Entry 9IQT (electron microscopy, 2.90 A resolution); this record covers chains A and E of the 5 polymer chains in the assembly.

== Chain A ==
Protein: Guanine nucleotide-binding protein G(i) subunit alpha-1
Organism: Homo sapiens
Reference sequence: P63096 (GNAI1_HUMAN); numbering as in UniProt (aligned over 2-353)
Chain sequence (352 residues; each row starts with the number of its first residue):
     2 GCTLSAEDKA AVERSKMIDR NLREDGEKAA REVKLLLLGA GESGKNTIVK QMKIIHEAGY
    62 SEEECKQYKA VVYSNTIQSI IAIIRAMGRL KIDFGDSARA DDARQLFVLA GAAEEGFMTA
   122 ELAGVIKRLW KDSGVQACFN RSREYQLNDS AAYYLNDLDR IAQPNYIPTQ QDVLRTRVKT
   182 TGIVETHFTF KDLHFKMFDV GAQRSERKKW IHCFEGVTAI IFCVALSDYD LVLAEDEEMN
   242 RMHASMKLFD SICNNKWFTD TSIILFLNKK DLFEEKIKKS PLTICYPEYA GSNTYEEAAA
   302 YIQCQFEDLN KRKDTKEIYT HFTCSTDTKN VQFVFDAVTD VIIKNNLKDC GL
Not modelled in the structure: 56-180
Sequence notes: conflict Asn47 (Ser in P63096), Ala203 (Gly in P63096), Ala245 (Glu in P63096), Ser326 (Ala in P63096)
UniProt features mapped onto this chain:
  - region: Lys35 to Lys46, Thr48 (G1 motif), Asp173 to Thr181 (G2 motif), Phe196 to Gly202, Gln204, Arg205 (G3 motif), Ile265 to Asp272 (G4 motif), Thr324, Cys325, Thr327 to Thr329 (G5 motif)
  - binding site (GTP): Glu43 to Lys46, Thr48, Ser151, Leu175 to Thr181, Asp200 to Gly202, Gln204, Asn269 to Asp272
  - binding site (Mg(2+)): Thr181
  - modified residue: Arg178 (ADP-ribosylarginine), Gln204 (Deamidated glutamine), Cys351 (ADP-ribosylcysteine)
  - lipidation: Gly2 (N-myristoyl glycine), Cys3 (S-palmitoyl cysteine)
  - natural variant: Gly40 (G40C: In NEDHISB; G40R: In NEDHISB), Gly45 (G45D: In NEDHISB), Thr48 (T48I: In NEDHISB; T48K: In NEDHISB), Gln52 (Q52P: In NEDHISB), Ser75 (deletion: In NEDHISB; uncertain significance), Gln172 (deletion: In NEDHISB), Asp173 (D173V: In NEDHISB), Glu186 to Phe189 (deletion: In NEDHISB; uncertain significance), Cys224 (C224Y: In NEDHISB), Lys270 (K270N: In NEDHISB; K270R: In NEDHISB), Asp272 (D272G: In NEDHISB), Val332 (V332E: In NEDHISB; uncertain significance)
  - mutagenesis: Gly42 (G42R: Abolishes switch to an activated conformation and dissociation from beta and gamma subunits upon GTP binding. Abolishes interaction with RGS family members), Glu116 (E116L: Enhances interaction (inactive GDP-bound) with RGS14), Gln147 (Q147L: Enhances interaction (inactive GDP-bound) with RGS14)

== Chain E ==
Protein: scFv16
Organism: Homo sapiens
Notes: antibody fragment or engineered binder
Chain sequence (247 residues; numbered 1 to 247; the number before each row is that of its first residue):
     1 DVQLVESGGG LVQPGGSRKL SCSASGFAFS SFGMHWVRQA PEKGLEWVAY ISSGSGTIYY
    61 ADTVKGRFTI SRDDPKNTLF LQMTSLRSED TAMYYCVRSI YYYGSSPFDF WGQGTTLTVS
   121 SGGGGSGGGG SGGGGSDIVM TQATSSVPVT PGESVSISCR SSKSLLHSNG NTYLYWFLQR
   181 PGQSPQLLIY RMSNLASGVP DRFSGSGSGT AFTLTISRLE AEDVGVYYCM QHLEYPLTFG
   241 AGTKLEL
Not modelled in the structure: 1, 122-135
Cystine bridges: Cys159-Cys229

== Chain A / chain E interface ==
Contacting residue pairs (27):
  Thr4(A) - His167(E)  hydrogen bond (backbone-side chain)
  Leu5(A) - His167(E)
  Ser6(A) - His167(E)
  Ser6(A) - Tyr173(E)
  Ser6(A) - Leu233(E)
  Ala7(A) - His232(E)
  Ala7(A) - Leu233(E)  hydrogen bond (backbone-backbone)
  Ala7(A) - Tyr235(E)  hydrophobic
  Glu8(A) - Tyr101(E)
  Glu8(A) - Pro107(E)
  Glu8(A) - Tyr173(E)
  Glu8(A) - Tyr175(E)  hydrogen bond
  Glu8(A) - Arg191(E)  salt bridge
  Glu8(A) - His232(E)  salt bridge
  Asp9(A) - Asn169(E)  hydrogen bond
  Asp9(A) - Tyr173(E)
  Ala11(A) - Tyr50(E)
  Ala11(A) - Tyr101(E)  hydrophobic
  Ala12(A) - Tyr101(E)
  Glu14(A) - Ser52(E)  hydrogen bond
  Glu14(A) - Gly56(E)
  Glu14(A) - Thr57(E)  hydrogen bond
  Arg15(A) - Ile100(E)
  Arg15(A) - Tyr101(E)
  Arg15(A) - Tyr102(E)
  Met18(A) - Ser53(E)
  Met18(A) - Gly54(E)
Interface residues without a listed pair, chain E (20 interface residues in all): Ser31, Glu234

== Summary ==
11 residues of chain A face 20 of chain E across their interface, with 6 hydrogen bonds and 2 salt bridges.
Polar contacts include Glu8(A)-Arg191(E), Glu8(A)-His232(E) and Thr4(A)-His167(E). Curated annotation
(UniProt) lists 21 GTP-binding residues, Mg2+-binding residue Thr181(A) and 3 mutagenesis sites on chain A.
Chain A is Guanine nucleotide-binding protein G(i) subunit alpha-1 and chain E is scFv16, both from Homo
sapiens; the structure, structure of niacin-HCA2-Gi, was determined by electron microscopy.
